Entry 7MT2 (electron microscopy, 2.76 A resolution); this record covers chains A and N of the 54 polymer chains in the assembly.

Chain A:
Molecule: 23S rRNA
Source organism: Mycobacterium tuberculosis H37Rv
Sequence (3138 nucleotides; numbered 1 to 3138; the number before each row is that of its first residue):
     1 UUGUAAGUGU CUAAGGGCGC AUGGUGGAUG CCUUGGCAUC GAGAGCCGAU GAAGGACGUG
    61 GGAGGCUGCG AUAUGCCUCG GGGAGCUGUC AACCGAGCGU GGAUCCGAGG AUUUCCGAAU
   121 GGGGAAACCC AGCACGAGUG AUGUCGUGCU ACCCGCAUCU GAAUAUAUAG GGUGCGGGAG
   181 GGAACGCGGG GAAGUGAAAC AUCUCAGUAC CCGUAGGAGG AGAAAACAAU UGUGAUUCCG
   241 CAAGUAGUGG CGAGCGAACG CGGAACAGGC UAAACCGCAC GCAUGGGUAA CCGGGUAGGG
   301 GUUGUGUGUG CGGGGUUGUG GGAGGAUAUG UCUCAGCGCU ACCCGGCUGA GAGGCAGUCA
   361 GAAAGUGUCG UGGUUAGCGG AAGUGGCCUG GGAUGGUCUG CCGUAGACGG UGAGAGCCCG
   421 GUACGCGAAA ACCCGGCACC UGCCUAGUAU CAAUUCCCGA GUAGCAGCGG GCCCGUGGAA
   481 UCCGCUGUGA AUCCGCCGGG ACCACCCGGU AAGCCUAAAU ACUCCUCGAU GACCGAUAGC
   541 GGAUUAGUAC CGUGAGGGAA UGGUGAAAAG UACCCCGGGA GGGGAGUGAA AGAGUACCUG
   601 AAACCGUGUG CCUACAAUCC GUCAGAGCCU CCUUUUCCUC UCCGGAGGAG GGUGGUGAUG
   661 GCGUGCCUUU UGAAGAAUGA GCCUGCGAGU CAGGGACAUG UCGCAAGGUU AACCCGUGUG
   721 GGGUAGCCGC AGCGAAAGCG AGUCUGAAUA GGGCGACCCA CACGCGCAUA CGCGCGUGUG
   781 AAUAGUGGCG UGUUCUGGAC CCGAAGCGGA GUGAUCUACC CAUGGCCAGG GUGAAGCGCG
   841 GGUAAGACCG CGUGGAGGCC CGAACCCACU UAGGUUGAAG ACUGAGGGGA UGAGCUGUGG
   901 GUAGGGGUGA AAGGCCAAUC AAACUCCGUG AUAGCUGGUU CUCCCCGAAA UGCAUUUAGG
   961 UGCAGCGUUG CGUGGUUCAC CGCGGAGGUA GAGCUACUGG AUGGCCGAUG GGCCCUACUA
  1021 GGUUACUGAC GUCAGCCAAA CUCCGAAUGC CGUGGUGUAA AGCGUGGCAG UGAGACGGCG
  1081 GGGGAUAAGC UCCGUACGUC GAAAGGGAAA CAGCCCAGAU CGCCGGCUAA GGCCCCCAAG
  1141 CGUGUGCUAA GUGGGAAAGG AUGUGCAGUC GCAAAGACAA CCAGGAGGUU GGCUUAGAAG
  1201 CAGCCACCCU UGAAAGAGUG CGUAAUAGCU CACUGGUCAA GUGAUUGUGC GCCGAUAAUG
  1261 UAGCGGGGCU CAAGCACACC GCCGAAGCCG CGGCACAUCC ACCUUGUGGU GGGUGUGGGU
  1321 AGGGGAGCGU CCCUCAUUCA GCGAAGCCAC CGGGUGACCG GUGGUGGAGG GUGGGGGAGU
  1381 GAGAAUGCAG GCAUGAGUAG CGACAAGGCA AGUGAGAACC UUGCCCGCCG AAAGACCAAG
  1441 GGUUCCUGGG CCAGGCCAGU CCGCCCAGGG UGAGUCGGGA CCUAAGGCGA GGCCGACAGG
  1501 CGUAGUCGAU GGACAACGGG UUGAUAUUCC CGUACCCGUG UGUGGGCGCC CGUGACGAAU
  1561 CAGCGGUACU AACCACCCAA AACCGGAUCG AUCACUCCCC UUCGGGGGUG UGGAGUUCUG
  1621 GGGCUGCGUG GGAACUUCGC UGGUAGUAGU CAAGCGAAGG GGUGACGCAG GAAGGUAGCC
  1681 GUACCAGUCA GUGGUAACAC UGGGGCAAGC CGGUAGGGAG AGCGAUAGGC AAAUCCGUCG
  1741 CUCACUAAUC CUGAGAGGUG ACGCAUAGCC GGUUGAGGCG AAUUCGGUGA UCCUCUGCUG
  1801 CCAAGAAAAG CCUCUAGCGA GCACACACAC GGCCCGUACC CCAAACCGAC ACAGGUGGUC
  1861 AGGUAGAGCA UACCAAGGCG UACGAGAUAA CUAUGGUUAA GGAACUCGGC AAAAUGCCCC
  1921 CGUAACUUCG GGAGAAGGGG GACCGGAAUA UCGUGAACAC CCUUGCGGUG GGAGCGGGAU
  1981 CCGGUCGCAG AAACCAGUGA GGAGCGACUG UUUACUAAAA ACACAGGUCC GUGCGAAGUC
  2041 GCAAGACGAU GUAUACGGAC UGACGCCUGC CCGGUGCUGG AAGGUUAAGA GGACCCGUUA
  2101 ACCCGCAAGG GUGAAGCGGA GAAUUUAAGC CCCAGUAAAC GGCGGUGGUA ACUAUAACCA
  2161 UCCUAAGGUA GCGAAAUUCC UUGUCGGGUA AGUUCCGACC UGCACGAAUG GCGUAACGAC
  2221 UUCUCAACUG UCUCAACCAU AGACUCGGCG AAAUUGCACU ACGAGUAAAG AUGCUCGUUA
  2281 CGCGCGGCAG GACGAAAAGA CCCCGGGACC UUCACUACAA CUUGGUAUUG AUGUUCGGUA
  2341 CGGUUUGUGU AGGAUAGGUG GGAGACUGUG AAACCUCGAC GCCAGUUGGG GCGGAGUCGU
  2401 UGUUGAAAUA CCACUCUGAU CGUAUUGGGC AUCUAACCUC GAACCCUGAA UCGGGUUUAG
  2461 GGACAGUGCC UGGCGGGUAG UUUAACUGGG GCGGUUGCCU CCUAAAAUGU AACGGAGGCG
  2521 CCCAAAGGUU CCCUCAACCU GGACGGCAAU CAGGUGGCGA GUGUAAAUGC ACAAGGGAGC
  2581 UUGACUGCGA GACUUACAAG UCAAGCAGGG ACGAAAGUCG GGAUUAGUGA UCCGGCACCC
  2641 CCGAGUGGAA GGGGUGUCGC UCAACGGAUA AAAGGUACCC CGGGGAUAAC AGGCUGAUCU
  2701 UCCCCAAGAG UCCAUAUCGA CGGGAUGGUU UGGCACCUCG AUGUCGGCUC GUCGCAUCCU
  2761 GGGGCUGGAG CAGGUCCCAA GGGUUGGGCU GUUCGCCCAU UAAAGCGGCA CGCGAGCUGG
  2821 GUUUAGAACG UCGUGAGACA GUUCGGUCUC UAUCCGCCGC GCGCGUCAGA AACUUGAGGA
  2881 AACCUGUCCC UAGUACGAGA GGACCGGGAC GGACGAACCU CUGGUGCACC AGUUGUCCCG
  2941 CCAGGGGCAC CGCUGGAUAG CCACGUUCGG UCAGGAUAAC CGCUGAAAGC AUCUAAGCGG
  3001 GAAACCUUCU CCAAGAUCAG GUUUCUCACC CACUUGGUGG GAUAAGGCCC CCCGCAGAAC
  3061 ACGGGUUCAA UAGGUCAGAC CUGGAAGCUC AGUAAUGGGU GUAGGGAACU GGUGCUAACC
  3121 GGCCGAAAAC UUACAACA
Not modelled in the structure: 1-4, 1013-1022, 3133-3138
Modified positions: 5MU (5-methyluridine 5'-monophosphate) at position 2177; OMG (o2'-methylguanosine-5'-monophosphate) at position 2489; OMG (o2'-methylguanosine-5'-monophosphate) at position 2791
Metal / ion sites: Mg2+ site 1: C31, G1370; Mg2+ site 2: C46, G217; Mg2+ site 3 near G60 (its only coordinating residue here); Mg2+ site 4 near U72 (its only coordinating residue here); Mg2+ site 5 near U120 (its only coordinating residue here); Mg2+ site 6: A162, U166; Mg2+ site 7: G194, U2481; Mg2+ site 8: A199, C200; Mg2+ site 9 near G220 (its only coordinating residue here); Mg2+ site 10 near C251 (its only coordinating residue here); Mg2+ site 11: G379, G421; Mg2+ site 12: U411, A415; 151 more Mg2+ sites not listed
Small-molecule neighbours: N-formylmethionine (FME): G2299, A2300, C2301, A2689, U2744, U2823

Chain N:
Name: 50S ribosomal protein L17
Source organism: Mycobacterium tuberculosis (strain ATCC 25618 / H37Rv)
UniProtKB: P9WHD3 (RL17_MYCTU); residue numbers follow UniProt; this construct covers 1-180
Amino-acid sequence (180 residues; each row starts with the number of its first residue):
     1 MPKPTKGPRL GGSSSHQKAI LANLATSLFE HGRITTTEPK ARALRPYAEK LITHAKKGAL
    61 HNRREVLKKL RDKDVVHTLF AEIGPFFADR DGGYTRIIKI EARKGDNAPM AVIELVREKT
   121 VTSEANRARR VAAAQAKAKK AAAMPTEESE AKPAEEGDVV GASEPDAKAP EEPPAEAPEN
Not modelled in the structure: 1, 118-180

Chain A / chain N interface:
Residue-residue contacts (111; chain A residue first):
  A1406(A) - His16(N)  stacking on the base
  G1407(A) - His16(N)  hydrogen bond to the sugar
  G1407(A) - Asn23(N)  base contact
  G1408(A) - Leu24(N)  sugar contact
  C1409(A) - Leu24(N)  sugar contact
  C1409(A) - Ser27(N)  sugar contact
  C1409(A) - Ile34(N)  sugar contact
  C1409(A) - Thr35(N)  sugar contact
  C1409(A) - Thr36(N)  hydrogen bond to the phosphate
  A1410(A) - His31(N)  sugar contact
  A1410(A) - Ile34(N)  phosphate contact
  A1410(A) - Thr35(N)  hydrogen bond to the phosphate
  G1416(A) - Lys104(N)  hydrogen bond to the sugar
  A1418(A) - Arg103(N)  hydrogen bond to the sugar
  A1418(A) - Lys104(N)  phosphate contact
  A1418(A) - Gly105(N)  hydrogen bond to the base
  A1418(A) - Asp106(N)  base contact
  C1425(A) - Asn23(N)  hydrogen bond to the sugar
  C1426(A) - Ala19(N)  sugar contact
  C1426(A) - Asn23(N)  hydrogen bond to the sugar
  C1426(A) - Arg71(N)  sugar contact
  G1691(A) - Lys73(N)  phosphate contact
  G1691(A) - Asp74(N)  hydrogen bond to the base
  G1691(A) - His77(N)  stacking on the base
  U1692(A) - Leu60(N)  base contact
  U1692(A) - Arg63(N)  hydrogen bond to the sugar
  U1692(A) - Arg64(N)  hydrogen bond to the base
  U1692(A) - Leu67(N)  base contact
  U1692(A) - Lys73(N)  hydrogen bond to the base
  G1693(A) - Leu60(N)  sugar contact
  G1693(A) - Arg64(N)  base contact
  G1884(A) - Asp106(N)  hydrogen bond to the sugar
  A1885(A) - Asp106(N)  sugar contact
  A1885(A) - Ala108(N)  sugar contact
  A1885(A) - Pro109(N)  sugar contact
  G1886(A) - Thr37(N)  hydrogen bond to the phosphate
  G1886(A) - Pro39(N)  phosphate contact
  G1886(A) - Lys40(N)  salt bridge to the phosphate
  A1887(A) - Pro8(N)  base contact
  U1888(A) - Lys6(N)  salt bridge to the phosphate
  U1888(A) - Gly7(N)  hydrogen bond to the sugar
  A2239(A) - Arg9(N)  salt bridge to the phosphate
  U2240(A) - Pro8(N)  phosphate contact
  U2240(A) - Arg9(N)  hydrogen bond to the phosphate
  U2240(A) - Gly12(N)  phosphate contact
  A2241(A) - Gly12(N)  phosphate contact
  C2246(A) - Asn107(N)  sugar contact
  G2247(A) - Gly105(N)  hydrogen bond to the base
  G2247(A) - Asn107(N)  hydrogen bond to the sugar
  C2927(A) - Arg9(N)  sugar contact
  C2927(A) - Ser14(N)  hydrogen bond to the base
  A2928(A) - Pro2(N)  base contact
  A2928(A) - Lys3(N)  base contact
  A2928(A) - Pro4(N)  base contact
  A2928(A) - Thr5(N)  hydrogen bond to the base
  A2928(A) - Arg9(N)  salt bridge to the phosphate
  A2928(A) - Ser14(N)  phosphate contact
  A2928(A) - Leu21(N)  base contact
  A2928(A) - Tyr47(N)  base contact
  C2939(A) - Lys73(N)  sugar contact
  G2940(A) - Lys73(N)  phosphate contact
  A2943(A) - Arg64(N)  base contact
  G2944(A) - Arg64(N)  hydrogen bond to the sugar
  G2945(A) - Leu67(N)  sugar contact
  G2945(A) - Lys68(N)  phosphate contact
  G2946(A) - Lys68(N)  sugar contact
  G2946(A) - Arg71(N)  sugar contact
  G2947(A) - Lys18(N)  salt bridge to the phosphate
  G2947(A) - Arg71(N)  sugar contact
  C2948(A) - Ser15(N)  phosphate contact
  C2948(A) - Lys18(N)  salt bridge to the phosphate
  C3051(A) - Lys99(N)  salt bridge to the phosphate
  C3052(A) - Arg42(N)  salt bridge to the phosphate
  C3052(A) - Lys99(N)  salt bridge to the phosphate
  C3053(A) - Arg42(N)  salt bridge to the phosphate
  G3057(A) - Lys6(N)  base contact
  G3073(A) - Lys3(N)  salt bridge to the phosphate
  G3073(A) - Pro46(N)  phosphate contact
  G3073(A) - Gly93(N)  base contact
  G3074(A) - Pro46(N)  phosphate contact
  G3074(A) - Glu49(N)  hydrogen bond to the sugar
  G3074(A) - Lys50(N)  phosphate contact
  G3074(A) - Asp91(N)  hydrogen bond to the base
  G3074(A) - Gly92(N)  sugar contact
  G3074(A) - Gly93(N)  hydrogen bond to the sugar
  U3075(A) - Glu49(N)  phosphate contact
  U3075(A) - Lys50(N)  salt bridge to the phosphate
  U3075(A) - Thr53(N)  hydrogen bond to the phosphate
  C3076(A) - Lys57(N)  salt bridge to the phosphate
  A3085(A) - His61(N)  hydrogen bond to the base
  A3086(A) - Arg64(N)  phosphate contact
  G3087(A) - Arg64(N)  salt bridge to the phosphate
  G3104(A) - His61(N)  hydrogen bond to the sugar
  G3105(A) - His61(N)  salt bridge to the phosphate
  G3105(A) - Glu65(N)  phosphate contact
  G3106(A) - Glu65(N)  phosphate contact
  A3107(A) - Pro2(N)  sugar contact
  A3107(A) - Pro4(N)  sugar contact
  A3107(A) - Lys50(N)  phosphate contact
  A3108(A) - Lys3(N)  sugar contact
  A3108(A) - Pro4(N)  base contact
  C3115(A) - Arg90(N)  hydrogen bond to the phosphate
  C3115(A) - Asp91(N)  sugar contact
  C3115(A) - Gly92(N)  hydrogen bond to the sugar
  C3115(A) - Gly93(N)  hydrogen bond to the sugar
  U3116(A) - Arg45(N)  hydrogen bond to the base
  U3116(A) - Arg90(N)  salt bridge to the phosphate
  U3116(A) - Gly93(N)  sugar contact
  U3116(A) - Thr95(N)  hydrogen bond to the sugar
  U3116(A) - Arg96(N)  sugar contact
  A3117(A) - Arg96(N)  salt bridge to the phosphate
Interface residues without a listed pair, chain A (56 interface residues in all): C1419, G1427, A1690, C3055, A3072
Interface residues without a listed pair, chain N (66 interface residues in all): Ser13, Gln17, Arg33, Ala43, His54, Tyr94, Ile97, Val116

In short:
56 residues of chain A and 66 residues of chain N are in contact, with 32 hydrogen bonds, 17 salt bridges and
2 aromatic stacking contacts. Polar pairs include A1418(A)-Gly105(N), G1691(A)-Asp74(N) and U1692(A)-Arg64(N).
Bound to chain A: N-formylmethionine.
Chain A is 23S rRNA (Mycobacterium tuberculosis H37Rv) and chain N is 50S ribosomal protein L17 (Mycobacterium
tuberculosis (strain ATCC 25618 / H37Rv)); the structure, Mtb 70S initiation complex, was determined by
electron microscopy (same publication as 7MSC, 7MSH, 7MSM, 7MSZ, 7MT3 and 7MT7).
